PDB entry 9DZ2 | electron microscopy, 3.31 A resolution | chains J and E of the 8 polymer chains in the assembly

# Chain J
Protein: Shed GP
Organism: Sudan ebolavirus
UniProtKB: Q7T9D9 (VGP_EBOSU); residues 509-637 here = UniProt positions 509-637
Chain sequence (165 residues; each row starts with the number of its first residue):
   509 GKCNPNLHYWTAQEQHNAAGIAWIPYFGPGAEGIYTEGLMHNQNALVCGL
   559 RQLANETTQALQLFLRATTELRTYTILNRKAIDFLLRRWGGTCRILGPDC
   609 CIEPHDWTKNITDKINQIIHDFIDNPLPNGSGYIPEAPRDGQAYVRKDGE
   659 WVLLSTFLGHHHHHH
Disordered / not traced: 509, 615-673
Construct notes: expression tag (638-673)
Cystine bridges: C511-C556, C601-C608
Curated features (UniProtKB/Swiss-Prot):
  - region: H524 to A539 (Fusion peptide)
  - site: N637 (Cleavage)
  - glycosylation (N-linked (GlcNAc...) asparagine): N563, N618

# Chain E
Protein: Envelope glycoprotein
Organism: Sudan ebolavirus
UniProtKB: Q7T9D9 (VGP_EBOSU); numbering as in UniProt (aligned over 1-195)
Chain sequence (195 residues; each row starts with the number of its first residue):
     1 MGGLSLLQLPRDKFRKSSFFVWVIILFQKAFSMPLGVVTNSTLEVTEIDQ
    51 LVCKDHLASTDQLKSVGLNLEGSGVSTDIPSATKRWGFRSGVPPKVVSYE
   101 AGEWAENCYNLEIKKPDGSECLPPPPDGVRGFPRCRYVHKAQGTGPCPGD
   151 YAFHKDGAFFLYDRLASTVIYRGVNFAEGVIAFLILAKPKETFLQ
Disordered / not traced: 1-31, 188-195
Cystine bridges: C108-C135, C121-C147
Curated features (UniProtKB/Swiss-Prot):
  - site (Involved in receptor recognition and/or post-binding events): L57, L63, F88, K95, I170
  - glycosylation: N40 (N-linked (GlcNAc...) asparagine)
From the paper describing this entry:
  - mutagenesis - A141V/Q142S/P148A: decreased binding to NPC intracellular cholesterol transporter 1

# How chain J and chain E interact
Contacting residue pairs - 14 pairs, chain J then chain E:
  A575(J) - R164(E)  hydrogen bond (backbone-side chain)
  T576(J) - R164(E)
  T577(J) - R164(E)
  R587(J) - T60(E)
  D591(J) - S59(E)  hydrogen bond
  D591(J) - T60(E)  hydrogen bond
  L594(J) - L57(E)  hydrophobic
  L594(J) - A58(E)
  L594(J) - S59(E)
  L594(J) - T60(E)
  R595(J) - A58(E)
  G598(J) - L57(E)
  G599(J) - H56(E)
  T600(J) - H56(E)  hydrogen bond
Interface residues without a listed pair, chain J (12 interface residues in all): R574, I590
Interface residues without a listed pair, chain E (9 interface residues in all): G128, R130, L165

# Overview
The interface between chain J and chain E involves 12 residues on one side and 9 on the other; the contacts
include 4 hydrogen bonds. Polar contacts include A575(J)-R164(E), D591(J)-S59(E) and D591(J)-T60(E). The paper
reports that A141V/Q142S/P148A of chain E reduce binding to NPC intracellular cholesterol transporter 1.
Chain J is Shed GP and chain E is Envelope glycoprotein, both from Sudan ebolavirus; the structure, Cryo-EM
structure of Sudan ebolavirus glycoprotein complexed with hNPC1-C, was determined by electron microscopy.
